2YPL - chains A and B of the 5 polymer chains in the assembly; structure by X-ray diffraction, 2.40 A resolution.

Chain A:
Molecule: HLA class I histocompatibility antigen, B-57 alpha chain
From: Homo sapiens
Reference sequence: P18465 (1B57_HUMAN); residues 1-274 here correspond to UniProt positions 25-298 (UniProt number = residue number + 24)
Sequence (274 residues; numbered 1 to 274; the number before each row is that of its first residue):
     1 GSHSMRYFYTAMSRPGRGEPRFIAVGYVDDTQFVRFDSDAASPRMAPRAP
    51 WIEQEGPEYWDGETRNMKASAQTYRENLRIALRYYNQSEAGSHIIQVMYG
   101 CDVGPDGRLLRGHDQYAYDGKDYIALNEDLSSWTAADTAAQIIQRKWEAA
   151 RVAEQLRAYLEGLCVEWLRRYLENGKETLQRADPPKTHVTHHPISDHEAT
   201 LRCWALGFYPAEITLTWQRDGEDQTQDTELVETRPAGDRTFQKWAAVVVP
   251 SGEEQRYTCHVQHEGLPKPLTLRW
Construct notes: conflict Y116 (Ser140 in P18465), I143 (Thr167 in P18465)
Disulfides: C101-C164, C203-C259
Reported in the primary citation:
  - conformationally variable residues (side-chain flip): Y116, R151, E154

Chain B:
Molecule: Beta-2-microglobulin
From: Homo sapiens
Reference sequence: P61769 (B2MG_HUMAN); residues 1-99 here correspond to UniProt positions 21-119 (UniProt number = residue number + 20)
Sequence (99 residues; row label = number of the first residue in the row):
     1 IQRTPKIQVYSRHPAENGKSNFLNCYVSGFHPSDIEVDLLKNGERIEKVE
    51 HSDLSFSKDWSFYLLYYTEFTPTEKDEYACRVNHVTLSQPKIVKWDRDM
Disulfides: C25-C80

How chain A and chain B interact:
Pairs across the interface (51; chain A residue first):
  F8(A) - S55(B)
  F8(A) - F56(B)  hydrophobic
  Y9(A) - F56(B)
  T10(A) - F56(B)
  T10(A) - F62(B)
  M12(A) - S33(B)  hydrogen bond
  R17(A) - D34(B)  salt bridge
  V25(A) - D53(B)
  V25(A) - S55(B)
  Y27(A) - S55(B)  hydrogen bond
  Y27(A) - Y63(B)  hydrogen bond
  Q32(A) - D53(B)
  R35(A) - D53(B)  salt bridge
  R48(A) - D53(B)  salt bridge
  I94(A) - P32(B)  hydrophobic
  I94(A) - S33(B)
  Q96(A) - H31(B)  hydrogen bond
  Q96(A) - F56(B)
  Q96(A) - W60(B)  hydrogen bond (side chain-backbone)
  Q96(A) - F62(B)
  V97(A) - F56(B)
  Q115(A) - W60(B)
  A117(A) - W60(B)  hydrophobic
  D119(A) - I1(B)
  D119(A) - H31(B)
  G120(A) - H31(B)  hydrogen bond (backbone-side chain)
  G120(A) - W60(B)
  D122(A) - W60(B)  hydrogen bond
  H192(A) - D98(B)  salt bridge
  R202(A) - D98(B)  hydrogen bond (side chain-backbone)
  R202(A) - M99(B)
  W204(A) - D98(B)
  W204(A) - M99(B)
  L206(A) - P14(B)  hydrophobic
  V231(A) - Q8(B)
  E232(A) - Q8(B)  hydrogen bond (backbone-side chain)
  R234(A) - Q8(B)  hydrogen bond
  R234(A) - Y10(B)
  R234(A) - M99(B)  hydrogen bond (side chain-backbone)
  P235(A) - Y10(B)  hydrogen bond (backbone-side chain)
  P235(A) - N24(B)
  P235(A) - Y26(B)
  P235(A) - L65(B)  hydrophobic
  A236(A) - R12(B)
  A236(A) - N24(B)  hydrogen bond (backbone-side chain)
  G237(A) - L65(B)
  D238(A) - R12(B)
  Q242(A) - Y10(B)
  Q242(A) - S11(B)  hydrogen bond (side chain-backbone)
  Q242(A) - R12(B)  hydrogen bond (side chain-backbone)
  W244(A) - M99(B)  hydrogen bond (side chain-backbone)
Interface residues without a listed pair, chain A (37 interface residues in all): I23, M98, Y116, K121, E229, T233
Interface residues without a listed pair, chain B (24 interface residues in all): H13, L54, D59

Summary:
37 residues of chain A and 24 residues of chain B are in contact, with 16 hydrogen bonds and 4 salt bridges.
Among the polar pairs are R17(A)-D34(B), R35(A)-D53(B) and R48(A)-D53(B). From the paper: conformational
variability at Y116(A), R151(A) and E154(A).
Here chain A is HLA class I histocompatibility antigen, B-57 alpha chain and chain B is Beta-2-microglobulin,
both from Homo sapiens. Entry 2YPL (Structural features underlying T-cell receptor sensitivity to concealed
MHC class I micropolymorphisms) was determined by X-ray diffraction together with 2YPK from the same study.
